Entry 3JSI (X-ray diffraction, 2.72 A resolution); this record covers chain A.

== Chain A ==
Protein: High affinity cGMP-specific 3', 5'-cyclic phosphodiesterase 9A
Source organism: Homo sapiens
Notes: EC 3.1.4.35; fragment: Catalytic domain:
Reference sequence: O76083 (PDE9A_HUMAN); residues 182-506 here correspond to UniProt positions 242-566 (UniProt number = residue number + 60)
Sequence (329 residues; row label = number of the first residue in the row):
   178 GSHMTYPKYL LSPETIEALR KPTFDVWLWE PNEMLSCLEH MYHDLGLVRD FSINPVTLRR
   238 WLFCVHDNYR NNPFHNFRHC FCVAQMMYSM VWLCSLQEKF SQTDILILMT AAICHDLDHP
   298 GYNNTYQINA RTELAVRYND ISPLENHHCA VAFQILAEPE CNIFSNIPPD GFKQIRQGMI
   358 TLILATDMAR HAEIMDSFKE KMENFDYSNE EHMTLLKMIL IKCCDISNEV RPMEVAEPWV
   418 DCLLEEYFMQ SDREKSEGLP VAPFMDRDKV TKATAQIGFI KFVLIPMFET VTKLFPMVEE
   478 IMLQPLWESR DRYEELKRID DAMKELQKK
Not modelled in the structure: 506
Sequence notes: expression tag (178-181)
Swiss-Prot annotation at these positions:
  - active site: H252 (Proton donor)
  - binding site (3',5'-cyclic GMP): H252 to H256, D293, D402, Y424, A452, Q453
  - binding site (Zn(2+)): H256, H292, D293, D402
  - binding site (Mg(2+)): D293
  - modified residue: S319 (Phosphoserine)
Bound ions: Zn2+: H256, H292, D293, D402; Mg2+ near D293 (its only coordinating residue here)
Small-molecule neighbours: WTC (6-benzyl-1-cyclopentyl-1,5-dihydro-4H-pyrazolo[3,4-d]pyrimidin-4-one): F251, H252, M365, I403, E406, V417, L420, L421, Y424, F441, V447, A452, Q453, F456

== In short ==
Bound to chain A: compound WTC. H256, H292, D293 and D402 coordinate Zn2+. Curated annotation (UniProt) lists
active-site residue H252, 10 residues binding 3',5'-cyclic GMP, 4 Zn2+-binding residues and Mg2+-binding
residue D293.
Chain A is High affinity cGMP-specific 3', 5'-cyclic phosphodiesterase 9A (Homo sapiens); the structure, Human
phosphodiesterase 9 in complex with inhibitor, was determined by X-ray diffraction, deposited together with
3JSW.
